Entry 6C5R (X-ray diffraction, 3.10 A resolution); this record covers chains A and H of the 4 polymer chains in the assembly.

# Chain A (and H)
Molecule: calcium uniporter
Source organism: Metarhizium acridum (strain CQMa 102)
Notes: chain H of this document is another copy of the same molecule, construct and numbering; everything in this record applies to it too
UniProtKB: E9DVV4 (E9DVV4_METAQ); aligned in 2 segments with insertions or deletions, so no single offset holds: 1-167 ~ UniProt 99-295; 168-206 ~ UniProt 388-426
Chain sequence (210 residues; numbered -3 to 206; the number before each row is that of its first residue; numbers below 1 keep their minus sign (Gly-3 is residue -3)):
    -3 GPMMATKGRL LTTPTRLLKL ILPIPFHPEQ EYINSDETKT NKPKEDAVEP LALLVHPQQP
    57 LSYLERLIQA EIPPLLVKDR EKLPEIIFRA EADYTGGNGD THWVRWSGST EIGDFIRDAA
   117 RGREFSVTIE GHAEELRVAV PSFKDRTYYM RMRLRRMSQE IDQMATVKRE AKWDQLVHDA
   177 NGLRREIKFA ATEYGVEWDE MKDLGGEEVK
Unresolved in the structure: -3 to 4, 20-47, 70-79, 88-98, 196-206 (chain H: -3 to -2, 30-42, 89-96, 160-166, 197-206)
Differences from the reference sequence: expression tag (-3 to 0); engineered mutation Ala167 (Cys295 in E9DVV4)

# Chain A / chain H interface
Pairs across the interface (55; chain A residue first):
  Arg12(A) with Glu182(H), salt bridge
  Ile112(A) with Tyr190(H)
  Arg113(A) with Glu189(H), salt bridge; Tyr190(H)
  Ala116(A) with Tyr190(H), hydrophobic
  Pro137(A) with Tyr190(H)
  Phe139(A) with Ile183(H); Ala186(H); Ala187(H); Tyr190(H)
  Arg142(A) with Tyr190(H)
  Met146(A) with Leu179(H); Ile183(H), hydrophobic
  Arg147(A) with Ile183(H); Trp194(H)
  Arg149(A) with Leu179(H)
  Leu150(A) with Ala176(H); Leu179(H); Arg180(H)
  Met153(A) with Ala176(H), hydrophobic; Leu179(H), hydrophobic
  Glu156(A) with Lys168(H), salt bridge; Leu172(H)
  Ile157(A) with Trp169(H), hydrophobic; Leu172(H), hydrophobic; Val173(H), hydrophobic
  Met160(A) with Lys168(H); Trp169(H), hydrophobic; Leu172(H), hydrophobic
  Lys164(A) with Trp169(H)
  Leu172(A) with Met153(H); Ile157(H), hydrophobic
  Asp175(A) with Met153(H)
  Ala176(A) with Leu150(H); Met153(H)
  Leu179(A) with Met146(H); Leu150(H), hydrophobic; Met153(H), hydrophobic
  Arg180(A) with Leu150(H); Ser154(H)
  Glu182(A) with Arg113(H), salt bridge
  Ile183(A) with Phe139(H); Met146(H), hydrophobic; Arg147(H); Leu150(H), hydrophobic
  Ala186(A) with Phe139(H), hydrophobic; Thr143(H)
  Ala187(A) with Phe139(H)
  Glu189(A) with Arg113(H), salt bridge
  Tyr190(A) with Ala116(H); Pro137(H), hydrogen bond (side chain-backbone); Ser138(H); Phe139(H), hydrophobic; Arg142(H)
  Trp194(A) with Arg147(H)
Also at the interface, not in a pair above, chain A (32 interface residues in all): Ser138, Thr143, Ala161, Val192
Also at the interface, not in a pair above, chain H (34 interface residues in all): Arg119, Val136, Arg149, Glu156, Ala167, Asp175, Val192

# Summary
32 residues of chain A and 34 residues of chain H are in contact, with 1 hydrogen bond and 5 salt bridges.
Polar pairs include Arg12(A)-Glu182(H), Arg113(A)-Glu189(H) and Glu156(A)-Lys168(H).
Both chains are calcium uniporter (Metarhizium acridum (strain CQMa 102)). Entry 6C5R (Crystal structure of
the soluble domain of the mitochondrial calcium uniporter) was determined by X-ray diffraction together with
6C5W from the same study.
